PDB entry 5U68 | X-ray diffraction, 3.08 A resolution | chains B and F of the 6 polymer chains in the assembly

[Chain B]
Name: Chimera protein of Fusion glycoprotein F0 and Envelope glycoprotein
From: Human respiratory syncytial virus A (strain A2)
Notes: fragment: UNP P03420 residues 1-513, UNP M1E1E4 residues 1-28
UniProt: chimeric construct of P03420, M1E1E4: residues 1-513 from P03420 (FUS_HRSVA) positions 1-513 (same numbers); residues 518-545 from M1E1E4 positions 1-28 (UniProt number = residue number - 517)
Chain sequence (562 residues; numbered 1 to 562; the number before each row is that of its first residue):
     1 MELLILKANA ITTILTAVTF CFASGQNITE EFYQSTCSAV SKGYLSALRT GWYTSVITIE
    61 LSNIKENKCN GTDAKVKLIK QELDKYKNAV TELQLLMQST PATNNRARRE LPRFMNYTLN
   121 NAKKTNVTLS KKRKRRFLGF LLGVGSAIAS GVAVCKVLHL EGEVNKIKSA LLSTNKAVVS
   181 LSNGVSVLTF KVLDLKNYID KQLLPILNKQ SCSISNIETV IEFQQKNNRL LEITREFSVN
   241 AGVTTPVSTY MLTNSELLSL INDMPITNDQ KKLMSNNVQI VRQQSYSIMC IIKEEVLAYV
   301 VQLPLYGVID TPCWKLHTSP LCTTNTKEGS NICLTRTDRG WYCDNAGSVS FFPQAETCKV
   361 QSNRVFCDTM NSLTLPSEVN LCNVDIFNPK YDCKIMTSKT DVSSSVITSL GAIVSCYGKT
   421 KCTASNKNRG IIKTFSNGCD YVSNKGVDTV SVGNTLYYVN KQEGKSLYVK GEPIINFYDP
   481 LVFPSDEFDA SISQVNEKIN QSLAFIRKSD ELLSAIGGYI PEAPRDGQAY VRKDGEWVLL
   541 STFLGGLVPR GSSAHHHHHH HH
Disordered / not traced: 1-24, 100-136, 510-562
Construct notes: conflict Ala102 (Pro in P03420), Cys155 (Ser in P03420), Phe190 (Ser in P03420), Leu207 (Val in P03420), Cys290 (Ser in P03420), Val379 (Ile in P03420), Val447 (Met in P03420); linker (514-517); expression tag (546-562)
Cystine bridges: Cys37-Cys439, Cys69-Cys212, Cys155-Cys290, Cys313-Cys343, Cys322-Cys333, Cys358-Cys367, Cys382-Cys393, Cys416-Cys422
Curated features (UniProtKB/Swiss-Prot):
  - region: Phe137 to Val157 (Fusion peptide)
  - site (Cleavage): Arg109, Glu110, Arg136, Phe137
  - glycosylation (N-linked (GlcNAc...) asparagine): Asn27, Asn70, Asn116, Asn120, Asn126, Asn500
What the authors report for this chain:
  - mutagenesis - D310A: abolished binding to 25P13
  - mutagenesis - G307R: decreased binding to 25P13
  - mutagenesis - D310A: abolished binding to MPE8 (chain F)

[Chain F]
Name: MPE8
From: Homo sapiens
Chain sequence (294 residues; each row starts with the number of its first residue):
     1 MELGLRWVFL VAILEGVQCE VQLVESGGGL VKPGGSLRLS CAASGFTFSS YSMNWVRQAP
    61 GKGLEWVSSI SSSSSYIYYA DSVKGRFTIS RDNAKNSLYL QMNSLRAEDT AVYYCARARA
   121 TGYNSITPYF DIWGQGTLVT VSSGTGGSGG GGSGGGGSGG GASQSVVTQT PSVSGAPGQR
   181 VTISCTGSSS NIGAGYDVHW YQQLPGTAPK LLIYDNNNRP SGVPDRFSAS KSGTSASLAI
   241 TGLQAEDEAD YYCQSYDRSL SGVFGTGTKV TVLGSGENLY FQSGGSGGHH HHHH
Disordered / not traced: 1-19, 144-165, 275-294
Cystine bridges: Cys41-Cys115, Cys185-Cys253

[Chain B / chain F interface]
Residue-residue contacts - 56 pairs, chain B then chain F:
  Leu45(B) with Ser73(F); Ser75(F)
  Thr50(B) with Thr121(F), hydrogen bond (side chain-backbone); Gly122(F)
  Gly51(B) with Gly122(F)
  Trp52(B) with Asn124(F)
  Tyr53(B) with Asn124(F)
  Thr54(B) with Asn124(F)
  Val185(B) with Asn124(F)
  Ser186(B) with Gly193(F)
  Asp263(B) with Arg258(F), hydrogen bond (backbone-side chain)
  Met264(B) with Tyr196(F), hydrogen bond (backbone-side chain)
  Pro265(B) with Asn124(F); Ser125(F); Ile126(F), hydrogen bond (backbone-backbone); Ala194(F); Gly195(F); Tyr196(F)
  Ile266(B) with Ile126(F), hydrophobic; Tyr196(F), hydrogen bond (backbone-side chain); Tyr256(F)
  Thr267(B) with Ile126(F); Pro128(F); Tyr256(F)
  Asn268(B) with Tyr78(F); Tyr256(F), hydrogen bond (backbone-side chain)
  Asp269(B) with Ser71(F); Tyr76(F); Tyr78(F)
  Gln270(B) with Ile126(F)
  Lys271(B) with Arg258(F)
  Lys272(B) with Tyr76(F); Tyr78(F)
  Leu273(B) with Tyr76(F)
  Leu305(B) with Asn124(F); Ser125(F); Ile126(F), hydrophobic
  Tyr306(B) with Ile126(F)
  Gly307(B) with Ala120(F); Ile126(F)
  Ile309(B) with Tyr76(F), hydrophobic
  Asp310(B) with Ser71(F), hydrogen bond; Ser72(F); Ser73(F), hydrogen bond (backbone-side chain); Ser74(F); Ser75(F), hydrogen bond
  Thr311(B) with Ser50(F); Ser72(F)
  Pro312(B) with Ser49(F)
  Asp344(B) with Ser50(F), hydrogen bond
  Ala346(B) with Tyr51(F), hydrogen bond (backbone-side chain); Arg119(F)
  Gly347(B) with Thr47(F); Tyr51(F)
  Arg364(B) with Ser75(F), hydrogen bond; Tyr76(F), hydrogen bond
Interface residues without a listed pair, chain B (32 interface residues in all): Val178, Asn345
Interface residues without a listed pair, chain F (29 interface residues in all): Ser52, Ser69, Tyr123, Ser261

[Summary]
32 residues of chain B face 29 of chain F across their interface; the contacts include 13 hydrogen bonds.
Polar pairs include Thr50(B)-Thr121(F), Asp263(B)-Arg258(F) and Met264(B)-Tyr196(F). From the paper: D310A of
chain B abolishes binding to 25P13; G307R of chain B reduces binding to 25P13.
Here chain B is Chimera protein of Fusion glycoprotein F0 and Envelope glycoprotein (Human respiratory
syncytial virus A (strain A2)) and chain F is MPE8 (Homo sapiens). Entry 5U68 (Structural basis for antibody
cross-neutralization of respiratory syncytial virus and human metapneumovirus) was determined by X-ray
diffraction.
